Entry 5JCY (X-ray diffraction, 1.80 A resolution); this record covers chains A and B.

# Chain A
Protein: Unconventional myosin-Va
Organism: Homo sapiens
UniProt: Q9Y4I1 (MYO5A_HUMAN); residues 1462-1853 here correspond to UniProt positions 1464-1855 (UniProt number = residue number + 2)
Sequence (397 residues; each row starts with the number of its first residue):
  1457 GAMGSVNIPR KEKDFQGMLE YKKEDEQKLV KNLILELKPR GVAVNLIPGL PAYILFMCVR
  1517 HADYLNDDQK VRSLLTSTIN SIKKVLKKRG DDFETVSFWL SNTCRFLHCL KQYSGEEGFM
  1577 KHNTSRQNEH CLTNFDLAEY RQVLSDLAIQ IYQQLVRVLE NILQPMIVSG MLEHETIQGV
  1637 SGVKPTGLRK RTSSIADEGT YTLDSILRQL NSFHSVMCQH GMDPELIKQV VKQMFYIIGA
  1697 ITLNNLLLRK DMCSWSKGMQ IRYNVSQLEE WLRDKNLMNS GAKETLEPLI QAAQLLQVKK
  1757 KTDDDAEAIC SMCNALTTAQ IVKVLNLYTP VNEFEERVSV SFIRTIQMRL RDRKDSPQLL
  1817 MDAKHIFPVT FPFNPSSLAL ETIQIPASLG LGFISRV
Unresolved in the structure: 1457-1467, 1633-1647
Differences from the reference sequence: expression tag (1457-1461)
Curated features (UniProtKB/Swiss-Prot):
  - modified residue: S1650 (Phosphoserine), T1758 (Phosphothreonine)
What the authors report for this chain:
  - conformationally variable residues (side-chain flip): R1528, K1539, F1591, Y1596
  - mutagenesis - Q1753R: abolished localization to Spir-2-KIND-WH2-GTBM

# Chain B
Protein: Protein spire homolog 2
UniProt: Q8WWL2 (SPIR2_HUMAN); residues 401-427 here = UniProt positions 401-427
Sequence (27 residues; numbered 401 to 427; the number before each row is that of its first residue):
   401 QRPRPRVLLK APTLAEMEEM NTSEEEE
Unresolved in the structure: 401-403, 421-427
What the authors report for this chain:
  - mutagenesis - L408A/L409A: decreased binding to GST-MyoVa/Vb-GTD

# Interface between chain A and chain B
Pairs across the interface (35; chain A residue first):
  D1524(A) - L409(B)
  R1528(A) - P412(B)
  T1532(A) - M417(B)
  I1535(A) - L414(B)  hydrophobic
  I1535(A) - M417(B)  hydrophobic
  N1536(A) - M417(B)
  K1539(A) - L414(B)
  S1570(A) - R406(B)
  G1571(A) - R406(B)  hydrogen bond (backbone-side chain)
  L1588(A) - R406(B)
  T1589(A) - R406(B)
  N1590(A) - P405(B)
  N1590(A) - R406(B)
  N1590(A) - V407(B)  hydrogen bond (backbone-backbone)
  F1591(A) - R406(B)
  F1591(A) - V407(B)
  F1591(A) - L409(B)  hydrophobic
  D1592(A) - R406(B)
  D1592(A) - V407(B)  hydrogen bond (backbone-backbone)
  D1592(A) - L408(B)
  D1592(A) - L409(B)  hydrogen bond (backbone-backbone)
  L1593(A) - L409(B)  hydrophobic
  A1594(A) - L408(B)  hydrophobic
  E1595(A) - L408(B)
  E1595(A) - L409(B)
  E1595(A) - K410(B)
  E1595(A) - A411(B)  hydrogen bond (side chain-backbone)
  Y1596(A) - L409(B)  hydrophobic
  Y1596(A) - K410(B)
  Y1596(A) - A411(B)  hydrophobic
  Y1596(A) - P412(B)
  V1599(A) - P412(B)
  V1599(A) - L414(B)  hydrophobic
  L1603(A) - L414(B)
  Q1606(A) - L414(B)
Also at the interface, not in a pair above, chain A (22 interface residues in all): V1527, D1602
Also at the interface, not in a pair above, chain B (14 interface residues in all): R404, T413, E418, M420
Interface features reported in the paper:
  - specific contacts: Y1596(A)-A411(B), V407(B)-D1592(A) (backbone contact)
  - interface residues, chain A: N1590(A), D1592(A), E1595(A)
  - interface residues, chain B: R406(B), V407(B), L408(B), L409(B), L414(B), M417(B)

# Overview
22 residues of chain A face 14 of chain B across their interface, with 5 hydrogen bonds. Polar contacts
include G1571(A)-R406(B), E1595(A)-A411(B) and N1590(A)-V407(B). The paper describes a contact between
Y1596(A) and A411(B); a backbone contact between V407(B) and D1592(A). The paper reports that Q1753R of chain
A abolishes localization to Spir-2-KIND-WH2-GTBM; interface residues N1590(A), D1592(A) and R406(B) among
others.
Chain A is Unconventional myosin-Va (Homo sapiens) and chain B is Protein spire homolog 2; the structure,
Spir2-GTBM bound to MyoVa-GTD, was determined by X-ray diffraction (same publication as 5JCZ).
